PDB entry 5LKD | X-ray diffraction, 1.68 A resolution | chains A and B

Chain A (and B):
Molecule: Glutathione S-transferase omega-like 2
Source organism: Saccharomyces cerevisiae (strain ATCC 204508 / S288c)
Notes: EC 2.5.1.18, 1.8.5.1; chain B of this document is another copy of the same molecule, construct and numbering; everything in this record applies to it too
UniProt: P36156 (GTO2_YEAST); numbering as in UniProt (aligned over 1-370)
Sequence (378 residues; row label = number of the first residue in the row):
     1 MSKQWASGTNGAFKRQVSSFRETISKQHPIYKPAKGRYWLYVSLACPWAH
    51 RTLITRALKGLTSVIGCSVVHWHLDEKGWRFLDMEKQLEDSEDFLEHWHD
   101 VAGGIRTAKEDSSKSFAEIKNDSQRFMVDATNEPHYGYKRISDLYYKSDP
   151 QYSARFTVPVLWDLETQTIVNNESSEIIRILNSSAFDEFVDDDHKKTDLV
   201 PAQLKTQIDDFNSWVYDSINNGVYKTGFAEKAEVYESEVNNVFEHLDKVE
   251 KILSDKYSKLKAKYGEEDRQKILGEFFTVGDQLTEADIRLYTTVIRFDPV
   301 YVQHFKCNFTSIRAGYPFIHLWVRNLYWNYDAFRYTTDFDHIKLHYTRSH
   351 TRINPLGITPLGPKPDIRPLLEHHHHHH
Not modelled in the structure: 1-10, 84-93, 373-378 (chain B: 1-15, 84-94, 109-114, 371-378)
Construct notes: expression tag (371-378)
Residues lining bound ligands: glutathione (GSH): Arg-15, Ser-18, Cys-46, Pro-47, Trp-48, Leu-74, Trp-79, Arg-155, Phe-156, Thr-157, Val-158, Pro-159, Asn-172, Glu-173, Ser-174, Tyr-224
Swiss-Prot annotation at these positions:
  - active site: Cys-46 (Nucleophile)
  - binding site (glutathione): Arg-15, Trp-79, Arg-155, Val-158, Glu-173, Ser-174
  - mutagenesis: Cys-46 (C46S/Y: Completely inactive as thiol transferase. No activity recovered against 1-chloro-2,4-dinitrobenzene (CDNB)), Arg-51 (R51A: No effect on thiol transferase activity. No effect on thiol transferase activity; when associated with D-173), Glu-173 (E173A/D: No effect on thiol transferase activity), Ser-174 (S174A: No effect on thiol transferase activity), Leu-246 (L246A: No effect on thiol transferase activity), Gly-280 (G280L: No effect on thiol transferase activity), Asp-287 (D287G: Abolishes thiol transferase activity)
From the paper describing this entry:
  - binding site for glutathione: Arg-15, Cys-46, Trp-79, Arg-155, Val-158, Glu-173, Ser-174
  - catalytic residues: Cys-46 (citing earlier work)
  - conformationally variable residues (order/disorder transition, side-chain flip): Arg-106 to Ser-115, Arg-155
  - self-association interface (contacts with another copy of this molecule); pairs are residue here / residue on that copy: Ser-115/Glu-236 (hydrogen bond), Ala-117/Glu-236 (backbone contact)
  - catalytic residues: Tyr-224, Tyr-301, Tyr-346
  - binding site for glutathione: Trp-48, His-345 (proposed by the authors, not directly observed)

Chain A / chain B interface:
Pairs across the interface - 61 pairs, chain A then chain B:
  Ser-115(A) with Glu-236(B), hydrogen bond
  Phe-116(A) with Glu-236(B), hydrogen bond (backbone-side chain)
  Ala-117(A) with Ala-232(B), hydrophobic; Glu-233(B); Glu-236(B), hydrogen bond (backbone-side chain)
  Lys-120(A) with Glu-233(B), salt bridge
  Ala-229(A) with Ile-358(B)
  Glu-230(A) with Leu-356(B); Ile-358(B)
  Lys-231(A) with Ile-358(B)
  Ala-232(A) with Ala-117(B), hydrophobic
  Glu-233(A) with Ala-117(B); Glu-118(B)
  Tyr-235(A) with Ile-358(B), hydrophobic; Thr-359(B); Pro-360(B); Leu-361(B), hydrogen bond (side chain-backbone)
  Glu-236(A) with Ser-115(B), hydrogen bond; Phe-116(B), hydrogen bond (side chain-backbone); Ala-117(B), hydrogen bond (side chain-backbone); Leu-361(B)
  Val-239(A) with Leu-361(B), hydrophobic
  Asn-240(A) with Leu-361(B)
  Gln-303(A) with Gln-303(B), hydrogen bond (backbone-side chain)
  Lys-306(A) with Asn-354(B); Ile-358(B); Pro-360(B)
  Asn-308(A) with Pro-360(B); Gly-362(B), hydrogen bond (side chain-backbone); Pro-363(B)
  Phe-309(A) with Leu-361(B), hydrophobic; Gly-362(B); Pro-363(B); Lys-364(B), hydrogen bond (backbone-backbone)
  Arg-352(A) with Pro-355(B)
  Ile-353(A) with Ile-353(B); Pro-355(B)
  Asn-354(A) with Lys-306(B)
  Pro-355(A) with Arg-352(B); Ile-353(B); Pro-355(B), hydrophobic
  Leu-356(A) with Arg-352(B)
  Ile-358(A) with Ala-229(B); Glu-230(B); Tyr-235(B), hydrophobic; Lys-306(B)
  Thr-359(A) with Tyr-235(B)
  Pro-360(A) with Tyr-235(B); Lys-306(B); Asn-308(B)
  Leu-361(A) with Tyr-235(B), hydrogen bond (backbone-side chain); Glu-236(B); Val-239(B), hydrophobic; Asn-240(B); Phe-309(B), hydrophobic
  Gly-362(A) with Asn-308(B), hydrogen bond (backbone-side chain); Phe-309(B)
  Pro-363(A) with Asn-308(B); Phe-309(B)
  Lys-364(A) with Asn-240(B); Phe-309(B), hydrogen bond (backbone-backbone)
Interface residues without a listed pair, chain A (30 interface residues in all): Glu-118
Interface residues without a listed pair, chain B (30 interface residues in all): Lys-231, Thr-351

Summary:
The chain A/chain B interface involves 30 residues from each chain, with 13 hydrogen bonds and 1 salt bridge.
Among the polar pairs are Lys-120(A)/Glu-233(B), Ser-115(A)/Glu-236(B) and Phe-116(A)/Glu-236(B). Ligands of
chain A: glutathione. The paper reports catalytic residues Cys-46(A), Tyr-224(A) and Tyr-301(A) among others;
a binding site for glutathione at Arg-15(A), Cys-46(A) and Trp-79(A) among others.
Both chains are Glutathione S-transferase omega-like 2 (Saccharomyces cerevisiae (strain ATCC 204508 /
S288c)). Entry 5LKD (Crystal structure of the Xi glutathione transferase ECM4 from Saccharomyces cerevisiae in
complex with glutathione) was determined by X-ray diffraction together with 5LKB from the same study.
